PDB entry 8WUR | X-ray diffraction, 2.08 A resolution | chains A and B

== Chain A (and B) ==
Protein: 3C-like proteinase nsp5
Organism: Severe acute respiratory syndrome coronavirus 2
Notes: EC 3.4.22.69; chain B of this document is another copy of the same molecule, construct and numbering; everything in this record applies to it too
UniProtKB: P0DTC1 (R1A_SARS2); residues 3-298 here correspond to UniProt positions 3266-3561 (UniProt number = residue number + 3263)
Sequence (296 residues; each row starts with the number of its first residue):
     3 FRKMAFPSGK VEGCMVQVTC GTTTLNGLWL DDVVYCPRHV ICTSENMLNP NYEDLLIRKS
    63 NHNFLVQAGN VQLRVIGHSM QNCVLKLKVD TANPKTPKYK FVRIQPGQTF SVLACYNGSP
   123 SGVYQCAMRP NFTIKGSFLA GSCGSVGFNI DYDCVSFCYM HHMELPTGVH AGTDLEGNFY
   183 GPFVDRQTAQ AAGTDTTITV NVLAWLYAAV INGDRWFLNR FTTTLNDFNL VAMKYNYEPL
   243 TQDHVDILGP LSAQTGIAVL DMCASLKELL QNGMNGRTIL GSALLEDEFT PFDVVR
Disordered / not traced: 3 (chain B: 46-50)
Glycans and other covalent adducts: shikonin (FNO) linked to Cys-145
Sequence notes: engineered mutation Asn-48 (Asp3311 in P0DTC1); conflict Ala-142 (Asn3405 in P0DTC1)
Small-molecule neighbours: shikonin (FNO; 2-[(1R)-4-methyl-1-oxidanyl-pent-3-enyl]-5,8-bis(oxidanyl)naphthalene-1,4-dione): Leu-27, Pro-39, His-41, His-164, Met-165, Glu-166, Asp-187, Arg-188, Gln-189, Thr-190, Gln-192
What the authors report for this chain:
  - catalytic residues: His-41, Cys-145 (citing earlier work)
  - binding site for shikonin: His-41, Cys-145, His-164, Met-165, Arg-188, Gln-189
  - conformationally variable residues (side-chain flip): His-41
  - mutagenesis - D48N (2.49 0muM): decreased binding to shikonin

== Chain A / chain B interface ==
Pairs across the interface (41):
  Arg-4(A) / Tyr-126(B)
  Arg-4(A) / Gln-127(B)  hydrogen bond (side chain-backbone)
  Arg-4(A) / Lys-137(B)  hydrogen bond (side chain-backbone)
  Arg-4(A) / Ser-139(B)
  Arg-4(A) / Glu-290(B)  salt bridge
  Lys-5(A) / Tyr-126(B)
  Met-6(A) / Ala-116(B)  hydrophobic
  Met-6(A) / Val-125(B)
  Met-6(A) / Tyr-126(B)  hydrophobic
  Ala-7(A) / Gly-124(B)
  Ala-7(A) / Val-125(B)  hydrogen bond (backbone-backbone)
  Phe-8(A) / Val-125(B)
  Pro-9(A) / Ser-10(B)
  Pro-9(A) / Glu-14(B)
  Pro-9(A) / Pro-122(B)  hydrophobic
  Pro-9(A) / Ser-123(B)
  Pro-9(A) / Gly-124(B)
  Ser-10(A) / Pro-9(B)
  Ser-10(A) / Ser-10(B)  hydrogen bond (side chain-backbone)
  Ser-10(A) / Glu-14(B)  hydrogen bond (backbone-side chain)
  Gly-11(A) / Gly-11(B)
  Gly-11(A) / Glu-14(B)  hydrogen bond (backbone-side chain)
  Glu-14(A) / Pro-9(B)
  Glu-14(A) / Ser-10(B)  hydrogen bond (side chain-backbone)
  Glu-14(A) / Gly-11(B)  hydrogen bond (side chain-backbone)
  Ala-116(A) / Met-6(B)  hydrophobic
  Pro-122(A) / Pro-9(B)  hydrophobic
  Ser-123(A) / Pro-9(B)
  Gly-124(A) / Ala-7(B)
  Gly-124(A) / Pro-9(B)
  Val-125(A) / Met-6(B)
  Val-125(A) / Ala-7(B)  hydrogen bond (backbone-backbone)
  Val-125(A) / Phe-8(B)
  Val-125(A) / Val-125(B)  hydrophobic
  Tyr-126(A) / Arg-4(B)
  Tyr-126(A) / Lys-5(B)
  Tyr-126(A) / Met-6(B)  hydrophobic
  Gln-127(A) / Arg-4(B)  hydrogen bond (backbone-side chain)
  Lys-137(A) / Arg-4(B)  hydrogen bond (backbone-side chain)
  Ser-139(A) / Arg-4(B)
  Glu-290(A) / Arg-4(B)  salt bridge
Interface residues without a listed pair, chain A (23 interface residues in all): Lys-12, Leu-115, Cys-128, Gly-138
Interface residues without a listed pair, chain B (24 interface residues in all): Phe-3, Lys-12, Leu-115, Cys-128, Gly-138

== Summary ==
Chain A and chain B form an interface of 23 and 24 residues respectively; the contacts include 11 hydrogen
bonds and 2 salt bridges. Polar pairs include Arg-4(A)/Glu-290(B), Arg-4(A)/Gln-127(B) and
Arg-4(A)/Lys-137(B). Covalently linked shikonin: at Cys-145(A). From the paper: catalytic residues His-41(A)
and Cys-145(A); D48N of chain A reduces binding to shikonin.
Chain A and chain B are both 3C-like proteinase nsp5 (Severe acute respiratory syndrome coronavirus 2); the
structure, Crystal structure of SARS-Cov-2 main protease D48N mutant in complex with shikonin, was determined
by X-ray diffraction, deposited together with 7XB4.
